7XYA - chains D and R of the 10 polymer chains in the assembly; structure by electron microscopy, 3.30 A resolution.

[Chain D]
Molecule: DNA-directed RNA polymerase subunit beta'
Organism: Pseudomonas aeruginosa
Notes: EC 2.7.7.6
Reference sequence: Q9HWC9 (RPOC_PSEAE); residue numbers follow UniProt; this construct covers 1-1399
Chain sequence (1399 residues; numbered 1 to 1399; the number before each row is that of its first residue):
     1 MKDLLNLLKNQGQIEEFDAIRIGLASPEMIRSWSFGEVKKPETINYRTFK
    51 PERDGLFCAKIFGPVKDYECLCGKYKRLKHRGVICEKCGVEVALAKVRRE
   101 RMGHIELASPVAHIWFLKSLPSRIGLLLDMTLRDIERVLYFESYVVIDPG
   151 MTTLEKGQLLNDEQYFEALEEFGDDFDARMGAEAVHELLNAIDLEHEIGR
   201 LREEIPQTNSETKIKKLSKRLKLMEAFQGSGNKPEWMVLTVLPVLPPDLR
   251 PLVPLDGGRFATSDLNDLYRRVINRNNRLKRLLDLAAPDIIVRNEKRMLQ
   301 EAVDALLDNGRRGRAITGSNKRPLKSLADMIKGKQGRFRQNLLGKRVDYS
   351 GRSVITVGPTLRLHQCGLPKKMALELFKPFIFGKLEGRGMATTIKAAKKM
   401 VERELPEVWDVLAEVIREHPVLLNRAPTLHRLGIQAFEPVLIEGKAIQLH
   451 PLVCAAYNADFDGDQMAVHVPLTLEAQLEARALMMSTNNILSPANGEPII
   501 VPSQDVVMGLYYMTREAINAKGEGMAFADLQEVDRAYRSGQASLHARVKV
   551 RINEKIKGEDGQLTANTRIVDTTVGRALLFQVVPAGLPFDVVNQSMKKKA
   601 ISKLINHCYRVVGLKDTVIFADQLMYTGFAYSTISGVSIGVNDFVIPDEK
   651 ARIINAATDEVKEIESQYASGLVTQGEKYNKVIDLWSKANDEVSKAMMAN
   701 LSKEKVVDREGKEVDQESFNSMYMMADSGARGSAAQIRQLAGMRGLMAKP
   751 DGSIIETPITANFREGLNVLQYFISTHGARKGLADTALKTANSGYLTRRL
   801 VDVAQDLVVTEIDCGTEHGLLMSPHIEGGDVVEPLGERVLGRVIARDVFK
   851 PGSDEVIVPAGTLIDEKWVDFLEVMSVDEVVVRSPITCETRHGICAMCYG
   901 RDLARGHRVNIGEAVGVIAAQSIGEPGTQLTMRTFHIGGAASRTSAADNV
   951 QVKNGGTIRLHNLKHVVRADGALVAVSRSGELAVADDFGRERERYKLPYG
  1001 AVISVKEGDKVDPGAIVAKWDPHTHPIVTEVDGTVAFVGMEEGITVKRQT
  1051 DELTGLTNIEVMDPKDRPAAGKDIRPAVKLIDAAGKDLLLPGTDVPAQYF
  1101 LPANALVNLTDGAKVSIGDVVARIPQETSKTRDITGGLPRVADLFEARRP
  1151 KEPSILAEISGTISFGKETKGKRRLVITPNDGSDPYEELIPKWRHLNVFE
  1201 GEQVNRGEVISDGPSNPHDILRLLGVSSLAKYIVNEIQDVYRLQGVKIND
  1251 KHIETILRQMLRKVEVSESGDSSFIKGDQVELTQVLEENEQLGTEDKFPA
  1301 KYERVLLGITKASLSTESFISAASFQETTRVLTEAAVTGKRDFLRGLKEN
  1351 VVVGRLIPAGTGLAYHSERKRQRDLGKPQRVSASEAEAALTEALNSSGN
Unresolved in the structure: 1-15, 932-946, 1127-1134, 1377-1399
UniProt features mapped onto this chain:
  - binding site (Zn(2+)): Cys70, Cys72, Cys85, Cys88, Cys814, Cys888, Cys895, Cys898
  - binding site (Mg(2+)): Asp460, Asp462, Asp464
Cystine bridges: Cys888-Cys895
Bound ions: Mg2+: Asp460, Asp462, Asp464 (shared with A18(R) of chain R)

[Chain R]
Molecule: 12-nt RNA strand
Sequence (12 nucleotides; numbered 7 to 18; the number before each row is that of its first residue):
     7 AUAUACCCUCGA
Unresolved in the structure: 7-8
Bound ions: Mg2+: A18 (shared with Asp460(D), Asp462(D), Asp464(D) of chain D)

[Interface between chain D and chain R]
Residue-residue contacts (7; chain D residue first):
  Val253(D) with A9(R), sugar contact; U10(R), sugar contact
  Arg425(D) with A18(R), sugar contact
  Asp460(D) with A18(R), phosphate contact
  Asp462(D) with A18(R), phosphate contact
  Gly463(D) with G17(R), sugar contact
  Asp464(D) with A18(R), hydrogen bond to the sugar
Other interface residues (no listed pair), chain D (9 interface residues in all): Pro254, Asp256, Ala426

[Overview]
Chain D and chain R form an interface of 9 and 4 residues respectively; the contacts include 1 hydrogen bond.
The hydrogen-bonded pair is Asp464(D)-A18(R). UniProt lists 8 Zn2+-binding residues and 3 Mg2+-binding
residues on chain D.
Chain D is DNA-directed RNA polymerase subunit beta' (Pseudomonas aeruginosa) and chain R is a 12-nt RNA
strand; the structure, The cryo-EM structure of an AlpA-loading complex, was determined by electron microscopy
together with 7XYB from the same study.
